2P64 - chains A and B; structure by X-ray diffraction, 2.50 A resolution.

== Chain A (and B) ==
Protein: F-box/WD repeat protein 1A
Organism: Homo sapiens
Notes: fragment: D domain; chain B of this document is another copy of the same molecule, construct and numbering; everything in this record applies to it too
Reference sequence: Q9Y297 (FBW1A_HUMAN); residues 128-177 here = UniProt positions 128-177
Amino-acid sequence (52 residues; each row starts with the number of its first residue):
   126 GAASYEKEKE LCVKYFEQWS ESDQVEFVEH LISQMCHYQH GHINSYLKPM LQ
Unresolved in the structure: 126 (chain B: fully traced)
Construct notes: cloning artifact (126-127); modified residue (160, 175)
Modified residues: Mse160 (selenomethionine; parent Met); Mse175 (selenomethionine; parent Met)
Ion coordination: Cd2+: E146, C161 (shared with E146(B) of chain B)

== Chain A / chain B interface ==
Pairs across the interface (70):
  Y130(A) with W144(B), hydrophobic; D148(B), hydrogen bond (side chain-backbone); E151(B), hydrogen bond; F152(B)
  E133(A) with Y140(B); W144(B), hydrogen bond
  K134(A) with W144(B); E151(B), salt bridge; F152(B); H155(B)
  C137(A) with C137(B), hydrophobic; Y140(B), hydrophobic; F152(B), hydrophobic
  V138(A) with F152(B), hydrophobic; H155(B)
  Y140(A) with E133(B); C137(B), hydrophobic
  F141(A) with L156(B), hydrophobic
  E142(A) with Q159(B)
  Q143(A) with Y130(B), hydrogen bond (backbone-side chain)
  W144(A) with Y130(B); E133(B), hydrogen bond; K134(B); C137(B), hydrophobic
  E146(A) with C161(B), hydrogen bond; Q164(B), hydrogen bond (backbone-side chain)
  D148(A) with K134(B), salt bridge
  Q149(A) with Q164(B)
  V150(A) with Q164(B); H167(B)
  E151(A) with K134(B), salt bridge
  F152(A) with C137(B), hydrophobic; V138(B), hydrophobic; L156(B), hydrophobic
  V153(A) with Mse160(B)
  E154(A) with H167(B), salt bridge; Y171(B), hydrogen bond (backbone-side chain)
  H155(A) with V138(B)
  L156(A) with F141(B), hydrophobic; F152(B), hydrophobic; V153(B), hydrophobic; L156(B), hydrophobic
  I157(A) with I168(B), hydrophobic; L172(B), hydrophobic
  S158(A) with Y171(B)
  Mse160(A) with Q149(B); V150(B); V153(B), hydrophobic
  C161(A) with E146(B), hydrogen bond
  Q164(A) with E146(B), hydrogen bond (side chain-backbone); Q149(B); V150(B)
  H165(A) with L172(B)
  H167(A) with V150(B); E154(B)
  I168(A) with V150(B); V153(B), hydrophobic; E154(B); I157(B), hydrophobic
  N169(A) with L172(B); L176(B)
  Y171(A) with E154(B); S158(B)
  L172(A) with I157(B), hydrophobic; I168(B), hydrophobic; N169(B)
  Mse175(A) with H165(B)
  L176(A) with H162(B); H165(B); N169(B)
Interface residues without a listed pair, chain A (36 interface residues in all): L136, H162, G166
Interface residues without a listed pair, chain B (36 interface residues in all): E131, L136, G166, Mse175

== In short ==
The chain A/chain B interface involves 36 residues from each chain; the contacts include 10 hydrogen bonds and
4 salt bridges. Polar pairs include K134(A)-E151(B), D148(A)-K134(B) and E154(A)-H167(B). The Cd2+ site is
built by E146(A) and C161(A).
Chain A and chain B are both F-box/WD repeat protein 1A (Homo sapiens); the structure, D domain of b-TrCP, was
determined by X-ray diffraction (same publication as 2P63).
